8J99 - chains D and F of the 12 polymer chains in the assembly; structure by electron microscopy, 2.87 A resolution.

Chain D:
Name: Methylcrotonoyl-CoA carboxylase beta chain, mitochondrial
Source organism: Homo sapiens
Notes: EC 6.4.1.4
UniProt: Q9HCC0 (MCCB_HUMAN); residue numbers follow UniProt; this construct covers 1-563
Sequence (563 residues; each row starts with the number of its first residue):
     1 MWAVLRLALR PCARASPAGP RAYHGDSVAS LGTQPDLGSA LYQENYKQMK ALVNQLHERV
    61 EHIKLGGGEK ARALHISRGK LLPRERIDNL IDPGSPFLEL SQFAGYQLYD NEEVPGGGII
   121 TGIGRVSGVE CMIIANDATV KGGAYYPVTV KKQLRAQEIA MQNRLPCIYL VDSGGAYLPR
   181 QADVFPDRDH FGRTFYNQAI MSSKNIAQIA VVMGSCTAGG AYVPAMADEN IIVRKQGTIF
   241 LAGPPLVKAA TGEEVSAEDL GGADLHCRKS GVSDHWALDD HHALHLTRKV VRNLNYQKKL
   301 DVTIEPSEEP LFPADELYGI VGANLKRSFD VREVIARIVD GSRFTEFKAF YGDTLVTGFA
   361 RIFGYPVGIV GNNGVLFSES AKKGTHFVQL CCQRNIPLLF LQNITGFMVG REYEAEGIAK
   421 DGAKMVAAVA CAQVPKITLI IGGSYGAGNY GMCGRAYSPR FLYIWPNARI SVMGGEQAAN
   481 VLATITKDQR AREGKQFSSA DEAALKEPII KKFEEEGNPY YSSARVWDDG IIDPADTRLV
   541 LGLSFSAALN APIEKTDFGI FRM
Not modelled in the structure: 1-22, 236-262
Swiss-Prot annotation at these positions:
  - region: Arg-343 to Asn-372 (Acyl-CoA binding)
  - modified residue: Lys-70 (N6-acetyllysine), Lys-141 (N6-succinyllysine), Lys-495 (N6-acetyllysine), Lys-511 (N6-acetyllysine)
Residues lining bound ligands:
  - TW3 (S-[2-[3-[[(2R)-4-[[[(2S,3S,4S,5S)-5-(6-aminopurin-9-yl)-4-oxidanyl-3-phosphonooxy-oxolan-2-yl]methoxy-oxidanyl-phosphoryl]oxy-oxidanyl-phosphoryl]oxy-3,3-dimethyl-2-oxidanyl-butanoyl]amino]propanoylamino]ethyl] 3-methylbut-2-enethioate), molecule 1: Arg-78, Lys-141, Gly-142, Ala-144, Gly-174, Gly-175, Ala-176, Tyr-177, Leu-178, Pro-179, Phe-185, Phe-191, Thr-217, Ala-218, Gly-219
  - TW3, molecule 2: Gly-446, Ala-447, Tyr-450, Val-472, Met-473, Val-481, Leu-482, Ile-485, Gln-489, Arg-492

Chain F:
Name: Methylcrotonoyl-CoA carboxylase subunit alpha, mitochondrial
Source organism: Homo sapiens
Notes: EC 6.4.1.4
UniProt: Q96RQ3 (MCCA_HUMAN); numbering as in UniProt (aligned over 1-725)
Sequence (725 residues; numbered 1 to 725; the number before each row is that of its first residue):
     1 MAAASAVSVL LVAAERNRWH RLPSLLLPPR TWVWRQRTMK YTTATGRNIT KVLIANRGEI
    61 ACRVMRTAKK LGVQTVAVYS EADRNSMHVD MADEAYSIGP APSQQSYLSM EKIIQVAKTS
   121 AAQAIHPGCG FLSENMEFAE LCKQEGIIFI GPPPSAIRDM GIKSTSKSIM AAAGVPVVEG
   181 YHGEDQSDQC LKEHARRIGY PVMIKAVRGG GGKGMRIVRS EQEFQEQLES ARREAKKSFN
   241 DDAMLIEKFV DTPRHVEVQV FGDHHGNAVY LFERDCSVQR RHQKIIEEAP APGIKSEVRK
   301 KLGEAAVRAA KAVNYVGAGT VEFIMDSKHN FCFMEMNTRL QVEHPVTEMI TGTDLVEWQL
   361 RIAAGEKIPL SQEEITLQGH AFEARIYAED PSNNFMPVAG PLVHLSTPRA DPSTRIETGV
   421 RQGDEVSVHY DPMIAKLVVW AADRQAALTK LRYSLRQYNI VGLHTNIDFL LNLSGHPEFE
   481 AGNVHTDFIP QHHKQLLLSR KAAAKESLCQ AALGLILKEK AMTDTFTLQA HDQFSPFSSS
   541 SGRRLNISYT RNMTLKDGKN NVAIAVTYNH DGSYSMQIED KTFQVLGNLY SEGDCTYLKC
   601 SVNGVASKAK LIILENTIYL FSKEGSIEID IPVPKYLSSV SSQETQGGPL APMTGTIEKV
   661 FVKAGDKVKA GDSLMVMIAM KMEHTIKSPK DGTVKKVFYR EGAQANRHTP LVEFEEEESD
   721 KRESE
Not modelled in the structure: 1-500, 639-725

Chain D / chain F interface:
Pairs across the interface - 58 pairs, chain D then chain F:
  His-57(D) / Asn-546(F)  hydrogen bond (side chain-backbone)
  Val-60(D) / Asn-546(F)
  Val-60(D) / Ile-547(F)  hydrophobic
  Lys-64(D) / Ile-547(F)
  Asp-88(D) / Arg-544(F)  salt bridge
  Asp-88(D) / Tyr-549(F)
  Ile-91(D) / Arg-544(F)
  Pro-93(D) / Glu-519(F)
  Pro-93(D) / Arg-551(F)
  Gly-94(D) / Ser-539(F)
  Gly-94(D) / Ser-540(F)
  Gly-94(D) / Ser-541(F)  hydrogen bond (backbone-backbone)
  Gly-94(D) / Gly-542(F)  hydrogen bond (backbone-backbone)
  Gly-94(D) / Tyr-568(F)
  Ser-95(D) / Phe-537(F)
  Ser-95(D) / Gly-542(F)
  Ser-95(D) / Arg-544(F)  hydrogen bond (backbone-side chain)
  Pro-96(D) / Pro-536(F)
  Pro-96(D) / Phe-537(F)
  Pro-96(D) / Ser-539(F)
  Pro-96(D) / Arg-543(F)
  Phe-97(D) / Arg-543(F)  hydrogen bond (backbone-backbone)
  Phe-97(D) / Arg-544(F)
  Leu-98(D) / Leu-545(F)  hydrophobic
  Glu-99(D) / Leu-545(F)
  Gln-102(D) / Leu-545(F)  hydrogen bond (side chain-backbone)
  Ile-123(D) / Phe-537(F)  hydrophobic
  Arg-125(D) / Ser-535(F)
  Arg-125(D) / Phe-537(F)
  Arg-125(D) / Ser-538(F)  hydrogen bond
  Gly-128(D) / Phe-526(F)
  Glu-130(D) / Phe-537(F)
  Asp-279(D) / Lys-635(F)  salt bridge
  His-281(D) / Tyr-636(F)
  His-282(D) / Tyr-636(F)
  His-285(D) / Tyr-636(F)
  His-285(D) / Leu-637(F)
  Lys-298(D) / His-531(F)
  Lys-298(D) / Asp-532(F)  salt bridge
  Leu-300(D) / His-531(F)
  Leu-300(D) / Asp-532(F)
  Ile-304(D) / Phe-534(F)  hydrophobic
  Glu-305(D) / Phe-534(F)
  Pro-306(D) / Phe-534(F)  hydrophobic
  Phe-363(D) / Phe-534(F)
  Phe-363(D) / Pro-536(F)  hydrophobic
  Tyr-365(D) / Asp-532(F)  hydrogen bond
  Tyr-365(D) / Ser-535(F)
  Ile-531(D) / Asn-546(F)
  Asp-536(D) / Arg-543(F)  salt bridge
  Leu-539(D) / Arg-543(F)
  Val-540(D) / Leu-545(F)  hydrophobic
  Gly-542(D) / Pro-536(F)
  Leu-543(D) / Pro-536(F)  hydrophobic
  Leu-543(D) / Phe-537(F)  hydrophobic
  Ser-546(D) / Asp-532(F)
  Ser-546(D) / Ser-535(F)  hydrogen bond
  Ser-546(D) / Phe-537(F)
Other interface residues (no listed pair), chain D (43 interface residues in all): Leu-56, Glu-61, Arg-84, Gly-124, Ser-127, Leu-278, Ser-307, Asp-533
Other interface residues (no listed pair), chain F (26 interface residues in all): Thr-523, Thr-550

In short:
43 residues of chain D and 26 residues of chain F are in contact, with 9 hydrogen bonds and 4 salt bridges.
Among the polar pairs are Asp-88(D)/Arg-544(F), Asp-279(D)/Lys-635(F) and Lys-298(D)/Asp-532(F). Bound to
chain D: compound TW3.
Chain D is Methylcrotonoyl-CoA carboxylase beta chain, mitochondrial and chain F is Methylcrotonoyl-CoA
carboxylase subunit alpha, mitochondrial, both from Homo sapiens; the structure, Human 3-methylcrotonyl-CoA
carboxylase in BCS-mcoa state, was determined by electron microscopy.
